Entry 5XCR (X-ray diffraction, 1.75 A resolution); this record covers chains A and C of the 3 polymer chains in the assembly.

Chain A:
Name: VH-SARAH(Y35C) chimera
Organism: Mus musculus
Chain sequence (169 residues; each row starts with the number of its first residue; note: 1 number in that range is skipped by the numbering (no residue carries it; nothing is unmodelled there); a row labelled like 82A-82C holds insertion residues (82A, then the next letters in order); numbers below 1 keep their minus sign (Gly-1 is residue -1)):
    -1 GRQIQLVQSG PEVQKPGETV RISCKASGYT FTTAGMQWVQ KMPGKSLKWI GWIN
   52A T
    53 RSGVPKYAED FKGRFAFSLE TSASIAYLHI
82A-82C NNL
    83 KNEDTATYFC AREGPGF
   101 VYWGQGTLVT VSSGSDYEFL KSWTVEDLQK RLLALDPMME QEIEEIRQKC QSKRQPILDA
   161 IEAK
Not modelled in the structure: -1 to 0, 164
Cystine bridges: Cys22-Cys92

Chain C:
Name: C8 peptide
Chain sequence (8 residues; row label = number of the first residue in the row):
     1 PRGYPGQV
Not modelled in the structure: 1

Chain A / chain C interface:
Residue-residue contacts (17):
  Thr30(A) - Gln7(C)  hydrogen bond (backbone-side chain)
  Thr31(A) - Gln7(C)
  Ala32(A) - Gln7(C)
  Gly33(A) - Gln7(C)  hydrogen bond (backbone-backbone)
  Gln35(A) - Tyr4(C)
  Trp50(A) - Tyr4(C)
  Trp50(A) - Pro5(C)
  Trp50(A) - Gly6(C)
  Asn52(A) - Gln7(C)
  Thr52A(A) - Gln7(C)  hydrogen bond (backbone-side chain)
  Arg53(A) - Gln7(C)
  Glu95(A) - Tyr4(C)  hydrogen bond
  Glu95(A) - Gly6(C)
  Glu95(A) - Gln7(C)
  Gly96(A) - Val8(C)
  Pro97(A) - Tyr4(C)  hydrophobic
  Pro97(A) - Val8(C)
Other interface residues (no listed pair), chain A (14 interface residues in all): Ile51, Gly98

Summary:
14 residues of chain A and 5 residues of chain C are in contact, with 4 hydrogen bonds. Polar contacts include
Thr30(A)-Gln7(C), Thr52A(A)-Gln7(C) and Glu95(A)-Tyr4(C).
Chain A is VH-SARAH(Y35C) chimera (Mus musculus) and chain C is C8 peptide; the structure, Crystal structure
of P20.1 Fv-clasp fragment with its antigen peptide, was determined by X-ray diffraction, deposited together
with 5XCQ, 5XCT, 5XCV and 5XCX.
